Entry 8DN2 (electron microscopy, 3.90 A resolution); this record covers chains D and E of the 5 polymer chains in the assembly.

Chain D:
Protein: Glycine receptor subunit alpha-1
Organism: Homo sapiens
UniProt: P23415 (GLRA1_HUMAN); aligned to UniProt positions 29-395 over residues 1-428 (the alignment contains insertions or deletions, so no single offset holds)
Sequence (367 residues; row label = number of the first residue in the row; note: 61 numbers in that range are skipped by the numbering (no residue carries them; nothing is unmodelled there)):
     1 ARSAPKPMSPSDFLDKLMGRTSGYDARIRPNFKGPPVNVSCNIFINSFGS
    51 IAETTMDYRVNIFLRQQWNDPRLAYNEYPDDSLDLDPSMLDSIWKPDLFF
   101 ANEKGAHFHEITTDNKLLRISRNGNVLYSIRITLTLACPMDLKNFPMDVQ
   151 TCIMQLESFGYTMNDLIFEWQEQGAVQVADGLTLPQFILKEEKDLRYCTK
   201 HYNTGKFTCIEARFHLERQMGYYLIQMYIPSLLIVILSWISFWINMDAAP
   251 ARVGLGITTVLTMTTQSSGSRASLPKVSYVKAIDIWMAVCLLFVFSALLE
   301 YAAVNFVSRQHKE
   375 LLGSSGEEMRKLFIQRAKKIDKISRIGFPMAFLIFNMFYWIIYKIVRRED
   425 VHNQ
Disordered / not traced: 1-7, 375-380, 420-428
Sequence notes: conflict Gly-377 (Ser406 in P23415), Ser-378 (Lys407 in P23415), Gly-380 (Pro409 in P23415)
Swiss-Prot annotation at these positions:
  - binding site (glycine): Arg-65, Ser-129, Thr-204
  - binding site (Zn(2+)): Glu-192, Asp-194, His-215
  - binding site (strychnine): Tyr-202 to Phe-207
  - site: Leu-261 (Important for obstruction of the ion pore in the closed conformation)
  - glycosylation: Asn-38 (N-linked (GlcNAc...) asparagine)
Disulfide bonds: Cys-138/Cys-152, Cys-198/Cys-209
Glycans and other covalent adducts: N-acetylglucosamine (NAG) linked to Asn-38
Residues lining bound ligands: glycine (GLY): Phe-63, Arg-65, Leu-117, Ser-129
Reported in the primary citation:
  - mutagenesis - R65D (EC_50_ 0.8 mM), F207A (EC_50_ 0.8 mM): decreased signaling in response to glycine
  - mutagenesis - R271A: abolished signaling in response to glycine
  - mutagenesis - R271E: unchanged signaling in response to glycine
  - mutagenesis - A251C/A302C: unchanged signaling
  - disease-associated variants - R271L, R271P, R271Q: decreased signaling (citing earlier work)
  - mutagenesis - A251C/V253C: decreased signaling in response to hydrogen peroxide

Chain E:
Protein: Glycine receptor subunit beta, Green fluorescent protein, Glycine receptor beta
Organism: Homo sapiens
UniProt: chimeric construct of P48167, P42212, A0A2K6CAQ3: residues 3-333 from P48167 (GLRB_HUMAN) positions 25-355 (UniProt number = residue number + 22); residues 333-342 from P42212 positions 1-238 (offset varies); residues 342-475 from A0A2K6CAQ3 positions 379-480 (UniProt number = residue number + 5)
Sequence (680 residues; each row starts with the number of its first residue; note: 111 numbers in that range are skipped by the numbering (no residue carries them; nothing is unmodelled there); a row labelled like 333A-333Z holds insertion residues (333A, then the next letters in order)):
     3 KSSKKGKGKKKQYLCPSQQSAEDLARVPANSTSNILNRLLVSYDPRIRPN
    53 FKGIPVDVVVNIFINSFGSIQETTMDYRVNIFLRQKWNDPRLKLPSDFRG
   103 SDALTVDPTMYKCLWKPDLFFANEKSANFHDVTQENILLFIFRDGDVLVS
   153 MRLSITLSCPLDLTLFPMDTQRCKMQLESFGYTTDDLRFIWQSGDPVQLE
   203 KIALPQFDIKKEDIEYGNCTKYYKGTGYYTCVEVIFTLRRQVGFYMMGVY
   253 APTLLIVVLSWLSFWINPDASAARVPLGIFSVLSLASECTTLAAELPKVS
   303 YVKALDVWLIACLLFGFASLVEYAVVQVMLN
333A-333Z GGSSAAAVSKGEELFTGVVPILVELD
334A-334Z GDVNGHKFSVSGEGEGDATYGKLTLK
335A-335Z FICTTGKLPVPWPTLVTTFSYGVQCF
336A-336Z SRYPDHMKQHDFFKSAMPEGYVQERT
337A-337Z IFFKDDGNYKTRAEVKFEGDTLVNRI
338A-338Z ELKGIDFKEDGNILGHKLEYNYNSHN
339A-339Z VYIMADKQKNGIKVNFKIRHNIEDGS
340A-340Z VQLADHYQQNTPIGDGPVLLPDNHYL
341A-341Z STQSALSKDPNEKRDHMVLLEFVTAA
342A-342Z GITHGMDELYKSGSGSGVGETRCKKV
343A-343Z CTSKSDLRSNDFSIVGSLPRDFELSN
344A-344Z YDCYGKPIEVNNGLGKSQAKNNKKPP
345A-345F PAKPVI
   445 PTAAKRIDLYARALFPFCFLFFNVIYWSIYL
Disordered / not traced: 3-32, 333A-333Z, 334A-334Z, 335A-335Z, 336A-336Z, 337A-337Z, 338A-338Z, 339A-339Z, 340A-340Z, 341A-341Z, 342A-342Z, 343A-343Z, 344A-344Z, 345A-345F
Sequence notes: linker (333A-333G, 342L-342M); conflict Val-333H (Met1 in P42212), Gly-342O (Thr380 in A0A2K6CAQ3), Ser-342P (Leu381 in A0A2K6CAQ3), Gly-342Q (Gln382 in A0A2K6CAQ3)
Swiss-Prot annotation at these positions:
  - binding site (glycine): Arg-86, Ser-152, Thr-228
  - site: Leu-285 (Important for obstruction of the ion pore in the closed conformation)
  - glycosylation (N-linked (GlcNAc...) asparagine): Asn-32, Asn-220
  - modified residue: Tyr-335U (Z: -2,3-didehydrotyrosine)
  - cross-link: Ser-335T (5-imidazolinone (Ser-Gly))
Disulfide bonds: Cys-161/Cys-175, Cys-221/Cys-233
Glycans and other covalent adducts: N-acetylglucosamine (NAG) linked to Asn-220
Reported in the primary citation:
  - mutagenesis - R86T (2-fold), Y231A (2-fold): increased signaling in response to glycine
  - higher-order assembly contacts with a neighbouring Glycine receptor subunit alpha-1: Glu-297

How chain D and chain E interact:
Contacting residue pairs (63):
  Asp-25(D) with Ser-35(E), hydrogen bond
  Ala-26(D) with Asp-109(E)
  Arg-27(D) with Asp-109(E); Met-112(E)
  Phe-32(D) with Thr-34(E); Leu-106(E), hydrophobic
  Lys-33(D) with Thr-34(E); Phe-100(E)
  Leu-98(D) with Thr-135(E), hydrogen bond (backbone-side chain)
  Phe-99(D) with Asn-138(E); Arg-154(E)
  Phe-100(D) with Val-134(E), hydrophobic; Arg-154(E)
  Ala-101(D) with Asn-67(E), hydrogen bond (backbone-side chain); Arg-154(E), hydrogen bond (backbone-side chain)
  Glu-103(D) with His-132(E), salt bridge; Val-134(E); Arg-154(E), salt bridge
  Phe-108(D) with Val-134(E)
  Ile-132(D) with Val-134(E), hydrophobic; Thr-135(E)
  Phe-159(D) with Asn-138(E); Ile-139(E); Leu-140(E); Ser-152(E)
  Gly-160(D) with Leu-140(E)
  Tyr-161(D) with Asp-109(E), hydrogen bond
  Asn-203(D) with Asn-63(E), hydrogen bond; Arg-86(E), hydrogen bond; Gln-200(E), hydrogen bond
  Thr-204(D) with Leu-140(E); Phe-142(E); Leu-150(E)
  Phe-207(D) with Leu-140(E), hydrophobic
  Pro-250(D) with Ala-275(E), hydrophobic
  Val-253(D) with Ala-275(E); Leu-279(E), hydrophobic
  Ile-257(D) with Pro-278(E); Leu-279(E), hydrophobic; Phe-282(E), hydrophobic
  Val-260(D) with Phe-282(E), hydrophobic
  Leu-261(D) with Phe-282(E), hydrophobic
  Arg-271(D) with Met-249(E), hydrogen bond (side chain-backbone); Gly-250(E), hydrogen bond (side chain-backbone)
  Lys-276(D) with Gln-208(E); Phe-246(E); Tyr-247(E); Glu-297(E), salt bridge
  Val-277(D) with Phe-246(E)
  Ser-278(D) with Gln-243(E), hydrogen bond; Phe-246(E)
  Phe-295(D) with Leu-257(E), hydrophobic; Val-260(E), hydrophobic
  Leu-298(D) with Leu-261(E), hydrophobic; Leu-279(E), hydrophobic
  Leu-299(D) with Leu-264(E), hydrophobic
  Ala-302(D) with Leu-264(E)
  Asn-305(D) with Ile-268(E); Asn-269(E), hydrogen bond (side chain-backbone)
  Phe-306(D) with Trp-267(E)
  Arg-309(D) with Ile-268(E); Asn-269(E), hydrogen bond; Pro-270(E)
Other interface residues (no listed pair), chain D (47 interface residues in all): Ile-28, Met-56, Trp-94, Asp-97, Asn-102, Gly-105, Ala-106, Ile-130, Leu-134, Thr-162, Tyr-202, Ala-249, Lys-281
Other interface residues (no listed pair), chain E (52 interface residues in all): Asn-39, Phe-65, Phe-84, Thr-107, Asp-133, Gln-136, Pro-207, Gly-245, Val-251, Pro-254, Ala-274, Asp-452, Arg-456

In short:
47 residues of chain D and 52 residues of chain E are in contact, with 13 hydrogen bonds and 3 salt bridges.
Polar pairs include Glu-103(D)/His-132(E), Glu-103(D)/Arg-154(E) and Lys-276(D)/Glu-297(E). From the paper:
R271L, R271P and R271Q of chain D reduce signaling; higher-order assembly contacts with a neighbouring Glycine
receptor subunit alpha-1 through Glu-297(E); 11 substitutions were tested in all.
Here chain D is Glycine receptor subunit alpha-1 and chain E is Glycine receptor subunit beta, Green
fluorescent protein, Glycine receptor beta, both from Homo sapiens. Entry 8DN2 (Cryo-EM structure of human
Glycine Receptor alpha1-beta heteromer, glycine-bound state 2(expanded open)) was determined by electron
microscopy (same publication as 8DN3, 8DN4 and 8DN5).
